PDB entry 6P9W | electron microscopy, 3.20 A resolution | chains 1 and 3 of the 3 polymer chains in the assembly

[Chain 1]
Protein: VP1
From: Poliovirus type 1 (strain Mahoney)
UniProtKB: P03300 (POLG_POL1M); residues 1-302 here correspond to UniProt positions 580-881 (UniProt number = residue number + 579)
Amino-acid sequence (302 residues; each row starts with the number of its first residue):
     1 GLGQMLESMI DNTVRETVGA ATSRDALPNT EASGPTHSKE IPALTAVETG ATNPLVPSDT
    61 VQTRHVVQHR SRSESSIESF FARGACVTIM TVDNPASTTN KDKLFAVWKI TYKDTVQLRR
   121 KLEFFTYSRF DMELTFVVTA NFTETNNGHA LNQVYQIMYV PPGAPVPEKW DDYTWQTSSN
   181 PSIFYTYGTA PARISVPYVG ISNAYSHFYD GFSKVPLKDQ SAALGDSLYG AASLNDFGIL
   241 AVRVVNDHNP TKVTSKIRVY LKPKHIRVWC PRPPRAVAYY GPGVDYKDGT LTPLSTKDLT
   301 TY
Not modelled in the structure: 1-69, 214-233, 281-302
Swiss-Prot annotation at these positions:
  - region: Gly1 to Ala21 (Amphipathic alpha-helix)
  - site: Tyr302 (Cleavage)

[Chain 3]
Protein: VP3
From: Poliovirus type 1 (strain Mahoney)
UniProtKB: Q8QYM4 (Q8QYM4_9ENTO); residues 1-238 here correspond to UniProt positions 342-579 (UniProt number = residue number + 341)
Amino-acid sequence (238 residues; each row starts with the number of its first residue):
     1 GLPVMNTPGS NQYLTADNFQ SPCALPEFDV TPPIDIPGEV KNMMELAEID TMIPFDLSAT
    61 KKNTMEMYRV RLSDKPHTDD PILCLSLSPA SDPRLSHTML GEILNYYTHW AGSLKFTFLF
   121 CGSMMATGKL LVSYAPPGAD PPKKRKEAML GTHVIWDIGL QSSCTMVVPW ISNTTYRQTI
   181 DDSFTEGGYI SVFYQTRIVV PLSTPREMDI LGFVSACNDF SVRLLRDTTH IEQKALAQ
Not modelled in the structure: 182-184, 232-238

[Chain 1 / chain 3 interface]
Contacting residue pairs (97):
  Arg70(1) - Asn218(3)  hydrogen bond
  Ser71(1) - Ser221(3)
  Arg72(1) - Asn42(3)  hydrogen bond (backbone-side chain)
  Arg72(1) - Met44(3)
  Arg72(1) - Glu48(3)  salt bridge
  Arg72(1) - Cys217(3)  hydrogen bond (side chain-backbone)
  Arg72(1) - Asn218(3)  hydrogen bond (side chain-backbone)
  Arg72(1) - Phe220(3)  hydrogen bond (side chain-backbone)
  Glu74(1) - Tyr107(3)  hydrogen bond (backbone-side chain)
  Glu74(1) - Arg223(3)
  Glu74(1) - Leu224(3)  hydrogen bond (side chain-backbone)
  Glu74(1) - Leu225(3)
  Ser75(1) - Asn42(3)  hydrogen bond
  Ser75(1) - Met43(3)  hydrogen bond (backbone-backbone)
  Ser75(1) - Met44(3)
  Ser75(1) - Tyr107(3)
  Ser75(1) - Val222(3)
  Ser76(1) - Lys41(3)
  Ser76(1) - Asn42(3)
  Ile77(1) - Val40(3)
  Ile77(1) - Lys41(3)
  Ile77(1) - Asn42(3)
  Ile77(1) - Met43(3)  hydrophobic
  Phe80(1) - Met43(3)  hydrophobic
  Phe80(1) - Tyr106(3)  hydrophobic
  Phe80(1) - Tyr107(3)
  Phe80(1) - Leu225(3)  hydrophobic
  Arg83(1) - Leu225(3)
  Gly84(1) - Thr15(3)
  Val116(1) - Ile231(3)  hydrophobic
  Gln117(1) - Asp227(3)  hydrogen bond
  Gln117(1) - Thr229(3)  hydrogen bond (side chain-backbone)
  Arg120(1) - Glu102(3)  salt bridge
  Arg120(1) - Tyr106(3)  hydrogen bond
  Arg120(1) - Thr229(3)
  Lys121(1) - Tyr106(3)
  Phe124(1) - Leu46(3)  hydrophobic
  Phe124(1) - Met99(3)  hydrophobic
  Phe124(1) - Tyr106(3)  hydrophobic
  Phe125(1) - Val40(3)  hydrophobic
  Phe125(1) - Met43(3)  hydrophobic
  Phe125(1) - Leu46(3)  hydrophobic
  Arg129(1) - Val30(3)
  Arg129(1) - Thr31(3)  hydrogen bond (side chain-backbone)
  Arg129(1) - Pro32(3)
  Arg129(1) - Pro33(3)
  Glu133(1) - Ser21(3)  hydrogen bond
  Thr135(1) - Tyr13(3)
  Val137(1) - Tyr13(3)  hydrophobic
  Pro161(1) - Leu25(3)  hydrophobic
  Pro181(1) - Ala24(3)
  Ala190(1) - Asn11(3)
  Pro191(1) - Asn11(3)
  Pro191(1) - Tyr13(3)  hydrophobic
  Arg193(1) - Tyr13(3)
  Arg193(1) - Asp17(3)  salt bridge
  Arg193(1) - Ser21(3)
  Arg193(1) - Pro22(3)
  Ile194(1) - Pro22(3)
  Ser195(1) - Ser21(3)
  Ser195(1) - Pro22(3)  hydrogen bond (backbone-backbone)
  Ser195(1) - Cys23(3)  hydrogen bond (backbone-side chain)
  Ser195(1) - Ala24(3)
  Pro197(1) - Leu25(3)
  Pro197(1) - Phe28(3)  hydrophobic
  Pro197(1) - Val30(3)  hydrophobic
  Tyr198(1) - Phe28(3)
  Tyr198(1) - Val30(3)
  Tyr198(1) - Thr31(3)
  Val199(1) - Leu25(3)  hydrophobic
  Gly200(1) - Thr31(3)  hydrogen bond (backbone-side chain)
  Ile201(1) - Thr31(3)
  Ser202(1) - Thr31(3)
  Asn203(1) - Thr31(3)
  Asn203(1) - Pro32(3)
  Asn203(1) - Ile34(3)
  Ala204(1) - Ile36(3)  hydrophobic
  Tyr260(1) - Tyr13(3)
  Lys262(1) - Thr15(3)
  Lys262(1) - Asp17(3)  hydrogen bond (side chain-backbone)
  Lys264(1) - Asn18(3)  hydrogen bond
  Arg267(1) - Pro33(3)
  Arg267(1) - Glu39(3)  salt bridge
  Val268(1) - Glu39(3)
  Val268(1) - Val40(3)  hydrogen bond (backbone-backbone)
  Trp269(1) - Ile36(3)
  Trp269(1) - Gly38(3)
  Trp269(1) - Glu39(3)
  Cys270(1) - Pro37(3)  hydrogen bond (side chain-backbone)
  Cys270(1) - Gly38(3)  hydrogen bond (backbone-backbone)
  Pro271(1) - Val40(3)
  Pro271(1) - Leu46(3)  hydrophobic
  Arg272(1) - Met99(3)
  Pro274(1) - Met99(3)
  Pro274(1) - Glu102(3)
  Val277(1) - His230(3)
  Tyr280(1) - Ile231(3)
Other interface residues (no listed pair), chain 1 (50 interface residues in all): Tyr127, Tyr159, Pro273
Other interface residues (no listed pair), chain 3 (49 interface residues in all): Ala16, Phe19, Gln20, Ile103, Tyr176, Asp219

[Summary]
50 residues of chain 1 and 49 residues of chain 3 are in contact, with 22 hydrogen bonds and 4 salt bridges.
Among the polar pairs are Arg72(1)-Glu48(3), Arg120(1)-Glu102(3) and Arg193(1)-Asp17(3).
Here chain 1 is VP1 and chain 3 is VP3, both from Poliovirus type 1 (strain Mahoney). Entry 6P9W (Poliovirus
(Type 1 Mahoney), receptor catalysed 135S particle map) was determined by electron microscopy (same
publication as 6Q0B, 6PSZ and 6P9O).
